Entry 8JZF (electron microscopy, 2.70 A resolution); this record covers chains d and h of the 25 polymer chains in the assembly.

[Chain d]
Molecule: Photosystem I PsaD
Sequence (218 residues; row label = number of the first residue in the row):
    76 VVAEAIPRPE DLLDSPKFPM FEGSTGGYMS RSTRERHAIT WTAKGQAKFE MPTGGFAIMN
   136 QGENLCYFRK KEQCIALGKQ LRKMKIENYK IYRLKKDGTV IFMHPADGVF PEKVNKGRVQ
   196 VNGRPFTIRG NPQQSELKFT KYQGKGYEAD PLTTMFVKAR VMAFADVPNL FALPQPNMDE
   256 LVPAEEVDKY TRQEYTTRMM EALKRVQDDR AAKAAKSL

[Chain h]
Molecule: Photosystem I PsaR
UniProtKB: A0A812Q823 (A0A812Q823_9DINO); residues 1-131 here correspond to UniProt positions 87-217 (UniProt number = residue number + 86)
Sequence (131 residues; numbered 1 to 131; the number before each row is that of its first residue):
     1 YTETVADERL FEQVYLQYTS EYLKGPLYWH PDKLQGWLPD YPGTPMIKEG KYTSHVIGNL
    61 KAFSSNELAF LSMLFFGVGL YGNLQFNFYD PQWAKVDAGG FFNVSYIVES FLLPISFFMH
   121 IACYIQRQNG K
Residues lining bound ligands:
  - chlorophyll a (CLA), molecule 1: M46, Y52, V56, I57, L60, I115, F117, F118, M119, I121, A122
  - chlorophyll a (CLA), molecule 2: V56, I57, G58, N59, L60, F118
  - chlorophyll a (CLA), molecule 3: F76, L80, L84, Y89
  - chlorophyll a (CLA), molecule 4: F76, F117, H120, I121, C123, Y124, R127
  - chlorophyll a (CLA), molecule 5: W93, V96, G100, F101, F102, V104, I107, V108
  - Diadinoxanthin (DD6; (3S,3'R,5R,6S,7cis)-7',8'-didehydro-5,6-dihydro-5,6-epoxy-beta,beta-carotene-3,3'-diol), molecule 1: M73, F76, G77, L80, Y81, L84, Q85
  - Diadinoxanthin (DD6), molecule 2: N83, F86, N87, W93, F102, Y106, I107, S110
  - Dinoxanthin (UIX; [(1S,5R)-3,3,5-trimethyl-5-oxidanyl-4-[(3E,5E,7E,9E,11E,13E,15E,17E)-3,7,12,16-tetramethyl-18-[(1S,4S,6R)-2,2,6-trimethyl-4-oxidanyl-7-oxabicyclo[4.1.0]heptan-1-yl]octadeca-1,3,5,7,9,11,13,15,17-nonaenylidene]cyclohexyl] ethanoate): N66, A69, S72, M73, F76, N83, S110, L113, P114, S116, F117, H120, C123, R127

[How chain d and chain h interact]
Residue-residue contacts - 56 pairs, chain d then chain h:
  L227(d) with Y15(h)
  M230(d) with E12(h); Y15(h), hydrophobic; L16(h)
  F231(d) with Y15(h); Y28(h)
  K233(d) with L16(h)
  A234(d) with L16(h); T19(h); S20(h)
  R235(d) with L23(h); Y28(h), hydrogen bond; H30(h), hydrogen bond
  M237(d) with L16(h), hydrophobic; S20(h)
  A238(d) with S20(h); K24(h)
  F239(d) with Y28(h), hydrophobic; H30(h); D32(h); K33(h); L38(h), hydrophobic
  D241(d) with K24(h), salt bridge
  V242(d) with L38(h)
  P243(d) with I47(h); K48(h)
  N244(d) with K24(h)
  L245(d) with K24(h); P39(h), hydrophobic
  F246(d) with K24(h), hydrogen bond (backbone-backbone); G25(h); P26(h), hydrophobic; K33(h)
  A247(d) with K33(h); D40(h)
  L248(d) with W29(h), hydrophobic; H30(h); K33(h), hydrogen bond (backbone-backbone); L34(h), hydrophobic; Q35(h)
  P249(d) with W29(h)
  Q250(d) with Q35(h)
  M275(d) with L27(h), hydrophobic
  L278(d) with P26(h); W29(h), hydrophobic
  Q282(d) with P26(h)
  R285(d) with P42(h)
  A289(d) with H55(h)
  S292(d) with S54(h), hydrogen bond (backbone-side chain); H55(h); K61(h); K131(h)
  L293(d) with K48(h); T53(h); H55(h); K131(h), hydrogen bond (backbone-side chain)
Interface residues without a listed pair, chain d (28 interface residues in all): E211, K288
Interface residues without a listed pair, chain h (30 interface residues in all): G43, P45

[In short]
Chain d and chain h form an interface of 28 and 30 residues respectively, with 6 hydrogen bonds and 1 salt
bridge. Among the polar pairs are D241(d)-K24(h), R235(d)-Y28(h) and R235(d)-H30(h). Chain h binds
Diadinoxanthin, 5 copies of chlorophyll a and Dinoxanthin.
Chain d is Photosystem I PsaD and chain h is Photosystem I PsaR; the structure, PSI-AcpPCI supercomplex from
Symbiodinium, was determined by electron microscopy together with 8JW0 and 8JZE from the same study.
